PDB entry 3RZD | X-ray diffraction, 3.30 A resolution | chains B and C of the 12 polymer chains in the assembly

== Chain B ==
Protein: DNA-directed RNA polymerase II subunit RPB2
From: Saccharomyces cerevisiae
Notes: EC 2.7.7.6
UniProtKB: P08518 (RPB2_YEAST); residues 1-1224 here = UniProt positions 1-1224
Sequence (1224 residues; numbered 1 to 1224; the number before each row is that of its first residue):
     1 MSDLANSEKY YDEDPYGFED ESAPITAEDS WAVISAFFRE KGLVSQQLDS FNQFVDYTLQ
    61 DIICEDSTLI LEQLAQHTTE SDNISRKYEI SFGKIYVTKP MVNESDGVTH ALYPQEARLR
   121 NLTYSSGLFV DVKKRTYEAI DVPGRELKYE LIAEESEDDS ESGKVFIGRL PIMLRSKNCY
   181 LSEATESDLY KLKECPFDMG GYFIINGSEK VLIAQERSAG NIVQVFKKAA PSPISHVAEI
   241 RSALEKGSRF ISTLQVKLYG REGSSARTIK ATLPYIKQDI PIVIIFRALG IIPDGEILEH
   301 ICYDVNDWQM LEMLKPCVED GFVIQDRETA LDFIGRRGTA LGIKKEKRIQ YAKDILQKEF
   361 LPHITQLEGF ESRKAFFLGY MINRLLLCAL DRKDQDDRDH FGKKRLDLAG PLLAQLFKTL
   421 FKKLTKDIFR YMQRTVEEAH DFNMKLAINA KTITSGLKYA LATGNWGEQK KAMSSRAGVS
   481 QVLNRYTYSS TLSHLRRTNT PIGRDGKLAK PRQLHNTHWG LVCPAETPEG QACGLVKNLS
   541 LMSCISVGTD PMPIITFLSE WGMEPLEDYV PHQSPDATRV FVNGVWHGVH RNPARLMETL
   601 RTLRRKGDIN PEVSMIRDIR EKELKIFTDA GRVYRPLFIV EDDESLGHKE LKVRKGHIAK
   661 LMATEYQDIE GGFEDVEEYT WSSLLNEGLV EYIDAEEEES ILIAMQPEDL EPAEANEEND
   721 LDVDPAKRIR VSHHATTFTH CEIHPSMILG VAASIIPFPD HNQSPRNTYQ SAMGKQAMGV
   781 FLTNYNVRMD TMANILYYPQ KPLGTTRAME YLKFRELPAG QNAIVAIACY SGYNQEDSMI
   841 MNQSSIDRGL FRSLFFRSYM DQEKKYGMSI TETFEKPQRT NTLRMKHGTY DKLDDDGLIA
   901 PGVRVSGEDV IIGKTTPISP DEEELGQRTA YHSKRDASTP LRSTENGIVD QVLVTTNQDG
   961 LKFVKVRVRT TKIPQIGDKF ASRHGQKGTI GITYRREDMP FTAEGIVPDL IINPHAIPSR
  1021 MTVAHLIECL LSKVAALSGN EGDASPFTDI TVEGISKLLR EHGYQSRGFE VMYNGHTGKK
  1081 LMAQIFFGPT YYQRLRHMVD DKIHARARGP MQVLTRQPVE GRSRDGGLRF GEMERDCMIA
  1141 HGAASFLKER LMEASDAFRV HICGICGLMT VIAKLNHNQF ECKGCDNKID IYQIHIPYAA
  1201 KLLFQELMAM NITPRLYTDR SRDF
Not modelled in the structure: 1-19, 71-88, 142-163, 336-344, 438-445, 503-508, 669-677, 716-721, 920-932
Ion coordination: Zn2+: Cys-1163, Cys-1166, Cys-1182, Cys-1185
From the paper describing this entry:
  - binding site for the 5-nt RNA strand: Lys-979, Lys-987

== Chain C ==
Protein: DNA-directed RNA polymerase II subunit RPB3
From: Saccharomyces cerevisiae
UniProtKB: P16370 (RPB3_YEAST); residues 1-318 here = UniProt positions 1-318
Sequence (318 residues; row label = number of the first residue in the row):
     1 MSEEGPQVKI REASKDNVDF ILSNVDLAMA NSLRRVMIAE IPTLAIDSVE VETNTTVLAD
    61 EFIAHRLGLI PLQSMDIEQL EYSRDCFCED HCDKCSVVLT LQAFGESEST TNVYSKDLVI
   121 VSNLMGRNIG HPIIQDKEGN GVLICKLRKG QELKLTCVAK KGIAKEHAKW GPAAAIEFEY
   181 DPWNKLKHTD YWYEQDSAKE WPQSKNCEYE DPPNEGDPFD YKAQADTFYM NVESVGSIPV
   241 DQVVVRGIDT LQKKVASILL ALTQMDQDKV NFASGDNNTA SNMLGSNEDV MMTGAEQDPY
   301 SNASQMGNTG SGGYDNAW
Not modelled in the structure: 1-2, 269-318
UniProt features mapped onto this chain:
  - binding site (Zn(2+)): Cys-86, Cys-88, Cys-92, Cys-95
  - modified residue: Ser-2 (N-acetylserine)
  - natural variant: Ala-30 (A30D: In mutant RPB3-1)
  - mutagenesis: Lys-9 (K9E: Transcript termination readthrough)
Ion coordination: Zn2+: Cys-86, Cys-88, Cys-92, Cys-95

== Interface between chain B and chain C ==
Contacting residue pairs - 78 pairs, chain B then chain C:
  Tyr-797(B) / Glu-61(C)
  Tyr-797(B) / Phe-62(C)
  Tyr-798(B) / Phe-62(C)  hydrophobic
  Tyr-798(B) / His-65(C)
  Tyr-798(B) / Arg-66(C)  hydrogen bond
  Ser-844(B) / Ala-168(C)
  Asp-847(B) / His-65(C)
  Asp-847(B) / His-167(C)  hydrogen bond (backbone-side chain)
  Asp-847(B) / Ala-168(C)  hydrogen bond (side chain-backbone)
  Arg-848(B) / His-65(C)
  Arg-848(B) / Leu-69(C)
  Arg-848(B) / Ala-168(C)
  Gly-849(B) / His-65(C)
  Arg-852(B) / His-65(C)
  Arg-969(B) / Ala-59(C)
  Arg-969(B) / Asp-60(C)  salt bridge
  Arg-969(B) / Glu-61(C)  salt bridge
  Thr-971(B) / Glu-61(C)  hydrogen bond
  Arg-995(B) / Lys-165(C)
  Arg-996(B) / Ile-38(C)
  Arg-996(B) / Ala-173(C)
  Arg-996(B) / Ala-174(C)  hydrogen bond (side chain-backbone)
  Arg-996(B) / Ala-175(C)
  Glu-997(B) / Arg-34(C)  hydrogen bond (backbone-side chain)
  Glu-997(B) / Arg-35(C)
  Glu-997(B) / Ile-38(C)
  Glu-997(B) / Ala-39(C)
  Asp-998(B) / Arg-35(C)  salt bridge
  Phe-1001(B) / Arg-34(C)
  Phe-1001(B) / Phe-178(C)  hydrophobic
  Ala-1003(B) / Glu-177(C)
  Ala-1003(B) / Phe-178(C)  hydrogen bond (backbone-backbone)
  Glu-1004(B) / Ala-175(C)
  Glu-1004(B) / Glu-177(C)
  Gly-1005(B) / Ala-175(C)
  Gly-1005(B) / Ile-176(C)
  Arg-1060(B) / Lys-199(C)  hydrogen bond (side chain-backbone)
  Arg-1060(B) / Pro-202(C)
  Gly-1063(B) / Pro-202(C)
  Tyr-1064(B) / Pro-202(C)
  Gln-1065(B) / Glu-200(C)
  Gln-1065(B) / Trp-201(C)
  Gln-1065(B) / Pro-202(C)
  Arg-1067(B) / Glu-194(C)  salt bridge
  Phe-1069(B) / Trp-192(C)
  Phe-1069(B) / Trp-201(C)  hydrophobic
  Val-1071(B) / Tyr-191(C)  hydrophobic
  Val-1071(B) / Trp-201(C)  hydrophobic
  Tyr-1073(B) / Phe-178(C)
  Tyr-1073(B) / Glu-179(C)
  Tyr-1073(B) / Tyr-180(C)  hydrophobic
  Gly-1075(B) / Asn-31(C)  hydrogen bond (backbone-side chain)
  Gly-1075(B) / Arg-34(C)
  Gly-1075(B) / Arg-35(C)  hydrogen bond (backbone-side chain)
  His-1076(B) / Asn-31(C)  hydrogen bond (backbone-side chain)
  His-1076(B) / Arg-35(C)
  Thr-1077(B) / Leu-27(C)
  Thr-1077(B) / Asn-31(C)
  Gly-1078(B) / Leu-27(C)
  Gly-1078(B) / Asn-31(C)  hydrogen bond (backbone-side chain)
  Gly-1078(B) / Phe-178(C)
  Gly-1078(B) / Tyr-180(C)
  Lys-1079(B) / Leu-27(C)
  Lys-1079(B) / Tyr-180(C)
  Lys-1079(B) / His-188(C)
  Lys-1080(B) / Tyr-180(C)  hydrogen bond (backbone-side chain)
  Lys-1080(B) / Asp-181(C)  hydrogen bond (side chain-backbone)
  Lys-1080(B) / His-188(C)
  Leu-1081(B) / Thr-189(C)  hydrogen bond (backbone-side chain)
  Met-1082(B) / Lys-187(C)
  Met-1082(B) / His-188(C)
  Met-1082(B) / Thr-189(C)  hydrogen bond (backbone-side chain)
  Met-1082(B) / Asp-190(C)  hydrogen bond (backbone-backbone)
  Gln-1084(B) / Thr-189(C)  hydrogen bond
  Gln-1084(B) / Asp-190(C)  hydrogen bond (side chain-backbone)
  Gln-1084(B) / Tyr-191(C)
  Gln-1084(B) / Trp-192(C)
  Gln-1084(B) / Trp-201(C)
Interface residues without a listed pair, chain B (41 interface residues in all): Asn-786, Leu-854, Thr-970, Met-999, Glu-1070, Asn-1074, Ala-1083
Interface residues without a listed pair, chain C (38 interface residues in all): Val-57, Asn-184

== Summary ==
41 residues of chain B and 38 residues of chain C are in contact, with 19 hydrogen bonds and 4 salt bridges.
Polar contacts include Arg-969(B)/Asp-60(C), Arg-969(B)/Glu-61(C) and Asp-998(B)/Arg-35(C). UniProt lists 4
Zn2+-binding residues and one mutagenesis site on chain C. From the paper: a binding site for the 5-nt RNA
strand at Lys-979(B) and Lys-987(B).
Chain B is DNA-directed RNA polymerase II subunit RPB2 and chain C is DNA-directed RNA polymerase II subunit
RPB3, both from Saccharomyces cerevisiae; the structure, RNA Polymerase II Initiation Complex with a 5-nt RNA,
was determined by X-ray diffraction (same publication as 3RZO, 3S14, 3S15, 3S16, 3S17, 3S1M and 5 further
entries).
